PDB entry 2EUG | X-ray diffraction, 1.50 A resolution | chain A

[Chain A]
Protein: Protein (glycosylase)
From: Escherichia coli
Notes: EC 3.2.2.3
UniProt: P12295 (UNG_ECOLI); aligned to UniProt positions 1-229 over residues 1-229 (the alignment contains insertions or deletions, so no single offset holds)
Amino-acid sequence (229 residues; row label = number of the first residue in the row):
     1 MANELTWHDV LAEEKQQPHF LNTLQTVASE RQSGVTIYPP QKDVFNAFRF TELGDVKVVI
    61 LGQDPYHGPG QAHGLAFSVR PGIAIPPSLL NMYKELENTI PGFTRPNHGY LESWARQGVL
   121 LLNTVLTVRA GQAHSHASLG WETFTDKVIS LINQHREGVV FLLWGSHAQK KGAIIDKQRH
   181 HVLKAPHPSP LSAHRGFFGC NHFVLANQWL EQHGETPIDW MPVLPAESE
Disordered / not traced: 1-4
Differences from the reference sequence: engineered mutation H19 (Tyr18 in P12295), H213 (Arg212 in P12295)
Residues lining bound ligands: uracil (URA): G62, Q63, D64, P65, Y66, L75, A76, F77, N123, H187
What the authors report for this chain:
  - binding site for uracil: Q63, D64, Y66, F77, N123, H187
  - specificity-determining residues: Y66
  - contacts within the chain: D64-H134 (hydrogen bond)
  - conformationally variable residues (loop rearrangement): H187, L191
  - mutagenesis - D64N, H187Q: decreased catalytic activity
  - catalytic residues: D64
  - catalytic residues: H187 (proposed by the authors, not directly observed)

[Overview]
Chain A binds uracil. From the paper: catalytic residues D64 and H187; D64N and H187Q reduce catalytic
activity.
Chain A is Protein (glycosylase) (Escherichia coli); the structure, Crystal structure of escherichia coli
uracil DNA glycosylase and its complexes with uracil and glycerol: structure ..., was determined by X-ray
diffraction (same publication as 3EUG, 1EUG and 5EUG).
